PDB entry 4CAK | electron microscopy, 20.50 A resolution (very low resolution: no residue pairs are listed; an interface is given only as per-side residue counts) | chains A and B

== Chain A ==
Protein: Integrin alpha-IIb
Source organism: Homo sapiens
Notes: fragment: ectodomain
UniProt: P08514 (ITA2B_HUMAN); residues 1-959 here correspond to UniProt positions 32-990 (UniProt number = residue number + 31)
Amino-acid sequence (959 residues; each row starts with the number of its first residue):
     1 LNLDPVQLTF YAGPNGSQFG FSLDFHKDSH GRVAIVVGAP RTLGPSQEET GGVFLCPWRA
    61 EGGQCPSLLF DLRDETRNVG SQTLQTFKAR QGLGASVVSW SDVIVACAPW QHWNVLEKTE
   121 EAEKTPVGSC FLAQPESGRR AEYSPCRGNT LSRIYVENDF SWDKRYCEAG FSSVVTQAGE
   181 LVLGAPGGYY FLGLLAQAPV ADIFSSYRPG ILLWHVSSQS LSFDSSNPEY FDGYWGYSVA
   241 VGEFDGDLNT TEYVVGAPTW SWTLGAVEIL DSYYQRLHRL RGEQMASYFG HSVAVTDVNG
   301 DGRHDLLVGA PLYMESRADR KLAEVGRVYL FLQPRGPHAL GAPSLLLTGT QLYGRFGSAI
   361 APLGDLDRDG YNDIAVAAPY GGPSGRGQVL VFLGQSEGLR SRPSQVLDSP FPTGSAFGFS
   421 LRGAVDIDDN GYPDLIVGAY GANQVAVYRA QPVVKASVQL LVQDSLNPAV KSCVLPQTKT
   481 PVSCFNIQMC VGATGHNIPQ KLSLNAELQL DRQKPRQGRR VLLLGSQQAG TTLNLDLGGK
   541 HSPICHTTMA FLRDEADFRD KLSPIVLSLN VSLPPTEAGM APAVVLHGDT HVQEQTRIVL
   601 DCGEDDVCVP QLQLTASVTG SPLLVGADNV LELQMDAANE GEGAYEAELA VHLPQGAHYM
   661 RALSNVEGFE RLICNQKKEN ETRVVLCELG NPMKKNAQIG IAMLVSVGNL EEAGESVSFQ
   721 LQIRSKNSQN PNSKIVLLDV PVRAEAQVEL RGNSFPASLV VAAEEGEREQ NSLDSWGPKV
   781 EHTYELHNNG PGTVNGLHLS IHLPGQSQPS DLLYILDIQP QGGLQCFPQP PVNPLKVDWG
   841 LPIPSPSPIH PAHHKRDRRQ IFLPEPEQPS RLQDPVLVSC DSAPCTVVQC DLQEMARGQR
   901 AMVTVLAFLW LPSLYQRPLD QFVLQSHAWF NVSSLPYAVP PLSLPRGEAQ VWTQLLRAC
Disordered / not traced: 1, 764-774, 840-873
Sequence notes: conflict Cys959 (Leu990 in P08514)
Modified residues: Ser572 (glycosylation site)
Disulfide bonds: Cys56-Cys65, Cys107-Cys130, Cys146-Cys167, Cys473-Cys484, Cys490-Cys545, Cys602-Cys608, Cys674-Cys687, Cys826-Cys890, Cys880-Cys885
Covalently attached groups: N-acetylglucosamine (NAG) linked to Asn15, Asn570
Curated features (UniProtKB/Swiss-Prot):
  - binding site (Ca(2+)): Glu243, Asp245, Asp247, Thr250, Glu252, Asp297, Asn299, Asp301, Arg303, Asp305, Asp365, Asp367, Asp369, Tyr371, Asp373, Asp426, Asp428, Asn430, Tyr432, Asp434
  - modified residue: Gln860 (Pyrrolidone carboxylic acid)
  - glycosylation: Asn15 (N-linked (GlcNAc...) asparagine), Asn249 (N-linked (GlcNAc...) asparagine), Asn570 (N-linked (GlcNAc...) asparagine), Asn680 (N-linked (GlcNAc...) asparagine), Ile843 (O-linked (GalNAc...) serine), Ser847 (O-linked (GalNAc...) serine), Asn931 (N-linked (GlcNAc...) asparagine)

== Chain B ==
Protein: Integrin beta-3
Source organism: Homo sapiens
UniProt: P05106 (ITB3_HUMAN); residues 1-690 here correspond to UniProt positions 27-716 (UniProt number = residue number + 26)
Amino-acid sequence (690 residues; numbered 1 to 690; the number before each row is that of its first residue):
     1 GPNICTTRGV SSCQQCLAVS PMCAWCSDEA LPLGSPRCDL KENLLKDNCA PESIEFPVSE
    61 ARVLEDRPLS DKGSGDSSQV TQVSPQRIAL RLRPDDSKNF SIQVRQVEDY PVDIYYLMDL
   121 SYSMKDDLWS IQNLGTKLAT QMRKLTSNLR IGFGAFVDKP VSPYMYISPP EALENPCYDM
   181 KTTCLPMFGY KHVLTLTDQV TRFNEEVKKQ SVSRNRDAPE GGFDAIMQAT VCDEKIGWRN
   241 DASHLLVFTT DAKTHIALDG RLAGIVQPND GQCHVGSDNH YSASTTMDYP SLGLMTEKLS
   301 QKNINLIFAV TENVVNLYQN YSELIPGTTV GVLSMDSSNV LQLIVDAYGK IRSKVELEVR
   361 DLPEELSLSF NATCLNNEVI PGLKSCMGLK IGDTVSFSIE AKVRGCPQEK EKSFTIKPVG
   421 FKDSLIVQVT FDCDCACQAQ AEPNSHRCNN GNGTFECGVC RCGPGWLGSQ CECSEEDYRP
   481 SQQDECSPRE GQPVCSQRGE CLCGQCVCHS SDFGKITGKY CECDDFSCVR YKGEMCSGHG
   541 QCSCGDCLCD SDWTGYYCNC TTRTDTCMSS NGLLCSGRGK CECGSCVCIQ PGSYGDTCEK
   601 CPTCPDACTF KKECVECKKF DRGALHDENT CNRYCRDEIE SVKELKDTGK DAVNCTYKNE
   661 DDCVVRFQYY EDSSGKSILY VVEEPECCKG
Disordered / not traced: 75-78, 477-482
Sequence notes: conflict Cys688 (Pro714 in P05106)
Disulfide bonds: Cys5-Cys23, Cys16-Cys38, Cys26-Cys49, Cys177-Cys184, Cys374-Cys386, Cys406-Cys433, Cys437-Cys457, Cys448-Cys460, Cys462-Cys471, Cys473-Cys503, Cys486-Cys501, Cys495-Cys506, Cys508-Cys521, Cys523-Cys544, Cys528-Cys542, Cys536-Cys547, Cys560-Cys583, Cys567-Cys581, Cys575-Cys586, Cys588-Cys598, Cys601-Cys604, Cys608-Cys655, Cys614-Cys635, Cys617-Cys631, Cys663-Cys687
Covalently attached groups: N-acetylglucosamine (NAG) linked to Asn99, Asn371, Asn452; glycan linked to Asn320, Asn559
Curated features (UniProtKB/Swiss-Prot):
  - region: Cys177 to Cys184 (Involved in CX3CL1-, NRG1-, FGF1- and IGF1-binding), Gln267 to Met287 (CX3CL1-binding)
  - binding site (Mg(2+)): Ser121, Ser123, Glu220
  - binding site (Ca(2+)): Ser123, Asp126, Asp127, Asp158, Asn215, Asp217, Pro219, Glu220, Asp251, Met335
  - glycosylation (N-linked (GlcNAc...) asparagine): Asn99, Asn320, Asn371, Asn452, Asn559, Asn654

== Chain A / chain B interface ==
At this resolution (20 A) residue pairs are not listed: 183 residues of chain A and 245 of chain B lie at the interface.

== Overview ==
183 residues of chain A and 245 residues of chain B are in contact. Covalently linked N-acetylglucosamine: at
Asn15(A) and Asn570(A). Covalently linked N-acetylglucosamine: at Asn99(B), Asn371(B) and Asn452(B).
Here chain A is Integrin alpha-IIb and chain B is Integrin beta-3, both from Homo sapiens. Entry 4CAK
(Three-dimensional reconstruction of intact human integrin alphaIIbbeta3 in a phospholipid bilayer nanodisc)
was determined by electron microscopy.
